PDB entry 7XRE | X-ray diffraction, 2.76 A resolution | chains C and D of the 6 polymer chains in the assembly

== Chain C (and D) ==
Molecule: DgpA
Organism: human intestinal bacterium PUE
Notes: chain D of this document is another copy of the same molecule, construct and numbering; everything in this record applies to it too
UniProt: A0A3Q9WWX8 (A0A3Q9WWX8_9BACT); aligned to UniProt positions 1-366 over residues 1-366 (the alignment contains insertions or deletions, so no single offset holds)
Chain sequence (367 residues; row label = number of the first residue in the row; numbering starts at 0):
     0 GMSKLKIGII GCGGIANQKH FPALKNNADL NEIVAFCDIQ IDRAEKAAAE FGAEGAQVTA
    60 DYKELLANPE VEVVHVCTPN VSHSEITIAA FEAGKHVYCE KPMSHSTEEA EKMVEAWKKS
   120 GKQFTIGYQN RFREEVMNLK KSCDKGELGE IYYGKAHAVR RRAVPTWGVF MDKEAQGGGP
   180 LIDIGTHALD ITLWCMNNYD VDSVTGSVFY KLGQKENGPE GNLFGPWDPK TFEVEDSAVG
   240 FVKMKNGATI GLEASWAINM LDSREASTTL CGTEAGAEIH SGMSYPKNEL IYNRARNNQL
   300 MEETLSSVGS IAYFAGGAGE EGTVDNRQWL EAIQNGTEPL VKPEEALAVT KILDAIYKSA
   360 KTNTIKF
Not modelled in the structure: 315-318 (chain D: 34, 314-318)
Modified positions: Mse1, Mse102, Mse112, Mse136, Mse170, Mse195, Mse243, Mse259, Mse282, Mse300 (selenomethionine; parent Met)
Sequence notes: expression tag (0)
Small-molecule neighbours:
  - NAD (nicotinamide-adenine-dinucleotide), molecule 1: Ile9, Gly10, Cys11, Gly12, Gly13, Ile14, Ala15, Asp37, Ile38, Gln39, Tyr61, Cys76, Thr77, Pro78, Asn79, Ser81, His82, Glu99, Lys100, Pro101, Gly126, Gln128, Val168, Phe169, Gln175, His186
  - NAD, molecule 2: Ala311, Tyr312, Phe313
Reported in the primary citation:
  - mutagenesis - K100A, R159A, D182A: decreased catalytic activity
  - mutagenesis - H186A: unchanged catalytic activity

== Chain C / chain D interface ==
Contacting residue pairs - 98 pairs, chain C then chain D:
  Tyr151(C) - Phe208(D)
  Tyr151(C) - Lys210(D)
  Tyr151(C) - Leu211(D)
  Tyr151(C) - Asp235(D)
  Tyr151(C) - Ser236(D)
  Tyr151(C) - Ile257(D)
  Tyr152(C) - Val238(D)
  Tyr152(C) - Glu252(D)  hydrogen bond
  Tyr152(C) - Mse259(D)  hydrophobic
  Lys154(C) - Lys154(D)
  Lys154(C) - Glu252(D)  salt bridge
  Arg160(C) - Asn292(D)
  Arg160(C) - Arg293(D)  hydrogen bond (side chain-backbone)
  Arg160(C) - Leu299(D)
  Arg160(C) - Mse300(D)  hydrogen bond (side chain-backbone)
  Arg161(C) - Ala294(D)
  Asp201(C) - Thr361(D)
  Thr204(C) - Thr204(D)
  Thr204(C) - Phe240(D)
  Gly205(C) - Lys242(D)  hydrogen bond (backbone-side chain)
  Ser206(C) - Phe240(D)
  Ser206(C) - Lys242(D)
  Ser206(C) - Thr248(D)  hydrogen bond
  Phe208(C) - Tyr151(D)
  Phe208(C) - Gly246(D)
  Phe208(C) - Thr248(D)
  Lys210(C) - Glu149(D)  salt bridge
  Lys210(C) - Tyr151(D)
  Leu211(C) - Tyr151(D)
  Leu211(C) - Thr272(D)
  Lys214(C) - Thr272(D)
  Lys214(C) - Glu273(D)  salt bridge
  Asn216(C) - Glu273(D)
  Glu219(C) - Ala294(D)
  Glu219(C) - Arg295(D)
  Glu219(C) - Asn296(D)  hydrogen bond (side chain-backbone)
  Glu219(C) - Asn297(D)  hydrogen bond (side chain-backbone)
  Gly220(C) - Asn297(D)  hydrogen bond (backbone-side chain)
  Gly220(C) - Leu299(D)
  Ser236(C) - Tyr151(D)
  Val238(C) - Tyr152(D)
  Val238(C) - Phe240(D)  hydrophobic
  Phe240(C) - Thr204(D)
  Phe240(C) - Val238(D)  hydrophobic
  Phe240(C) - Phe240(D)  hydrophobic
  Lys242(C) - Gly205(D)  hydrogen bond (side chain-backbone)
  Lys242(C) - Ser206(D)  hydrogen bond
  Gly246(C) - Phe208(D)
  Thr248(C) - Ser206(D)  hydrogen bond
  Thr248(C) - Phe208(D)
  Glu252(C) - Tyr152(D)
  Glu252(C) - Lys154(D)  salt bridge
  Ile257(C) - Tyr151(D)
  Ile257(C) - Cys270(D)  hydrophobic
  Asn258(C) - Gly271(D)  hydrogen bond (side chain-backbone)
  Asn258(C) - Thr272(D)
  Asn258(C) - Glu273(D)
  Asn258(C) - Ala274(D)
  Asn258(C) - Gly275(D)
  Asn258(C) - Asn292(D)  hydrogen bond (backbone-side chain)
  Mse259(C) - Cys270(D)  hydrophobic
  Mse259(C) - Asn292(D)
  Leu260(C) - Glu277(D)
  Leu260(C) - Asn292(D)
  Leu260(C) - Glu301(D)
  Cys270(C) - Ile257(D)  hydrophobic
  Cys270(C) - Asn258(D)
  Cys270(C) - Mse259(D)  hydrophobic
  Gly271(C) - Asn258(D)  hydrogen bond (backbone-side chain)
  Thr272(C) - Leu211(D)
  Thr272(C) - Lys214(D)
  Thr272(C) - Asn258(D)
  Glu273(C) - Lys214(D)  salt bridge
  Glu273(C) - Asn216(D)
  Glu273(C) - Asn258(D)
  Ala274(C) - Asn258(D)
  Gly275(C) - Asn258(D)
  Glu277(C) - Leu260(D)
  Ile290(C) - Leu260(D)  hydrophobic
  Asn292(C) - Arg160(D)
  Asn292(C) - Asn258(D)  hydrogen bond (side chain-backbone)
  Asn292(C) - Mse259(D)  hydrogen bond (side chain-backbone)
  Asn292(C) - Leu260(D)
  Arg293(C) - Arg160(D)  hydrogen bond (backbone-side chain)
  Ala294(C) - Glu219(D)
  Arg295(C) - Glu219(D)
  Asn296(C) - Glu219(D)  hydrogen bond (backbone-side chain)
  Asn297(C) - Glu219(D)  hydrogen bond (backbone-side chain)
  Asn297(C) - Gly220(D)  hydrogen bond (side chain-backbone)
  Leu299(C) - Arg160(D)
  Leu299(C) - Gly220(D)
  Mse300(C) - Arg160(D)  hydrogen bond (backbone-side chain)
  Glu301(C) - Leu260(D)
  Thr361(C) - Lys365(D)  hydrogen bond (backbone-side chain)
  Asn362(C) - Lys365(D)
  Thr363(C) - Thr363(D)  hydrogen bond
  Lys365(C) - Thr361(D)
  Lys365(C) - Asn362(D)
Interface residues without a listed pair, chain C (53 interface residues in all): Pro218, Gly239, Leu269, Ala276, Ser358
Interface residues without a listed pair, chain D (55 interface residues in all): Arg161, Asp201, Gly239, Thr268, Ala276, Ile290, Gln298, Ser358

== Overview ==
Chain C and chain D form an interface of 53 and 55 residues respectively, with 23 hydrogen bonds and 5 salt
bridges. Polar pairs include Lys154(C)-Glu252(D), Lys210(C)-Glu149(D) and Lys214(C)-Glu273(D). Ligands of
chain C: NAD. The paper reports that K100A, R159A and D182A of chain C reduce catalytic activity; H186A of
chain C leaves catalytic activity unchanged.
Chain C and chain D are both DgpA (human intestinal bacterium PUE); the structure, Crystal structure of DgpA,
was determined by X-ray diffraction, deposited together with 7XR9 and 7XRF.
